Entry 4YI9 (X-ray diffraction, 1.35 A resolution); this record covers chain A.

== Chain A ==
Name: Recoverin
Organism: Bos taurus
UniProt: P21457 (RECO_BOVIN); numbering as in UniProt (aligned over 2-202)
Chain sequence (201 residues; numbered 2 to 202; the number before each row is that of its first residue):
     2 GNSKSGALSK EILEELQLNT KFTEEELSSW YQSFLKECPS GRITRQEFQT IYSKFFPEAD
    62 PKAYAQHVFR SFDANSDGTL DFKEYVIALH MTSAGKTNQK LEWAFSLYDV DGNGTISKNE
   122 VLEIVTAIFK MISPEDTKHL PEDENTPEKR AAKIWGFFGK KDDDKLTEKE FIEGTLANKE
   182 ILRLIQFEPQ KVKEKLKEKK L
Not modelled in the structure: 2-7, 200-202
Sequence notes: engineered mutation Ala153 (Glu in P21457)
UniProt features mapped onto this chain:
  - region: Glu189 to Lys192 (Interaction with GRK1), Gln191 to Leu202 (Modulates EF-hand 3 domain calcium binding affinity)
  - binding site (Ca(2+)): Asp74, Asn76, Asp78, Thr80, Glu85, Asp110, Asp112, Asn114, Thr116, Glu121
  - site: Lys192 (Interaction with GRK1)
  - modified residue: Cys39 (Cysteine sulfenic acid (-SOH))
  - lipidation: Gly2 (N-myristoyl glycine)
  - mutagenesis: Cys39 (C39A: Increases calcium binding affinity at EF-hand 3 domain; induces co-operative calcium binding in non-myristoylated protein ...), Pro40 (P40A: Reduces calcium binding affinity), Glu85 (E85Q: Abolishes binding of calcium to EF-hand 2 domain. Abolishes calcium-dependent inhibition of GRK1), Leu185 to Leu202 (Decrease in thermostability), Gln187 to Leu202 (Decrease in thermostability), Phe188 to Leu202 (Decrease in thermostability), Glu189 to Leu202 (Reduces calcium binding affinity. Reduces interaction with GRK1. Reduces inhibition of GRK1 activity), Pro190 (P190G: Reduces interaction with GRK1), Gln191 to Leu202 (Reduces calcium binding affinity to EF-hand 3 domain. Reduces interaction with GRK1), Gln191 (Q191A: Reduces inhibition of GRK1 activity), Lys192 (K192A: Reduces interaction with GRK1. Reduces inhibition of GRK1 activity), Val193 to Leu202 (Reduces calcium binding affinity. Reduces interaction with GRK1), 2 further mutagenesis entries in UniProt
Bound ions: Na+: Asp74, Asn76, Asp78, Thr80; Ca2+: Asp110, Asp112, Asn114, Thr116, Glu121
What the authors report for this chain:
  - Na+ coordination: Asp74, Asn76, Asp78, Thr80
  - Na+ coordination through a water molecule: Glu85
  - conformationally variable residues: Phe73
  - contacts within the chain: Ser72-Trp104 (hydrogen bond)
  - Ca2+ coordination: Asp110, Asp112, Asn114, Thr116, Glu121
  - mutagenesis - E153A: unchanged binding to Ca2+
  - mutagenesis - E153A: unchanged binding to RK

== Summary ==
Asp74, Asn76, Asp78 and Thr80 coordinate Na+. Asp110, Asp112, Asn114, Thr116 and Glu121 coordinate Ca2+.
Curated annotation (UniProt) lists 10 Ca2+-binding residues and 16 mutagenesis sites. The paper reports that
E153A leaves binding to Ca2+ unchanged; Ca2+ coordination by Asp110, Asp112 and Asn114 among others.
Chain A is Recoverin (Bos taurus); the structure, Crystal structure of non-myristoylated E153A recoverin at
1.35 A resolution with a sodium ion bound to ..., was determined by X-ray diffraction, deposited together with
4YI8.
